Entry 9KMH (electron microscopy, 3.50 A resolution); this record covers chains dn and do of the 107 polymer chains in the assembly.

[Chain dn (and do)]
Protein: Tail tube protein
From: Escherichia phage FCWL1
Notes: chain do of this document is another copy of the same molecule, construct and numbering; everything in this record applies to it too
Reference sequence: A0AAX4MUP2 (A0AAX4MUP2_9CAUD); residue numbers follow UniProt; this construct covers 1-222
Chain sequence (222 residues; row label = number of the first residue in the row):
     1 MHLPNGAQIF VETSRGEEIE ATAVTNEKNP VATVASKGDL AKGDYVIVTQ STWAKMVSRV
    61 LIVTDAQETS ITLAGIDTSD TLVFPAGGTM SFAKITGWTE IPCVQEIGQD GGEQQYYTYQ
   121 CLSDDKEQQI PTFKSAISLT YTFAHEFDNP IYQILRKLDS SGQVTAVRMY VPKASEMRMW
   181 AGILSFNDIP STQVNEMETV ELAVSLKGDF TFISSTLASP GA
Disordered / not traced: 220-222

[How chain dn and chain do interact]
Residue-residue contacts (37; chain dn residue first):
  Met1(dn) - Ala144(do)
  Met1(dn) - His145(do)  hydrogen bond (backbone-backbone)
  Met1(dn) - Met197(do)
  His2(dn) - His145(do)
  His2(dn) - Met197(do)  hydrogen bond (backbone-side chain)
  His2(dn) - Glu198(do)  salt bridge
  Leu3(dn) - Asn195(do)
  Leu3(dn) - Glu196(do)
  Leu3(dn) - Met197(do)  hydrophobic
  Pro4(dn) - Gln193(do)
  Pro4(dn) - Glu196(do)
  Pro4(dn) - Glu198(do)
  Asn5(dn) - Val194(do)
  Asn5(dn) - Asn195(do)
  Gln109(dn) - Ile189(do)
  Gln114(dn) - Ser185(do)  hydrogen bond
  Tyr116(dn) - Ser138(do)
  Tyr116(dn) - Ser205(do)
  Tyr119(dn) - Lys207(do)
  Asp125(dn) - Phe133(do)
  Glu127(dn) - Phe133(do)
  Glu127(dn) - Lys134(do)
  Glu127(dn) - Ala136(do)  hydrogen bond (side chain-backbone)
  Gln128(dn) - Lys207(do)
  Gln129(dn) - Ala136(do)
  Gln129(dn) - Ser138(do)
  Pro131(dn) - Ile183(do)  hydrophobic
  Lys134(dn) - Phe186(do)  hydrogen bond (side chain-backbone)
  Glu176(dn) - His145(do)  salt bridge
  Glu176(dn) - Phe147(do)
  Arg178(dn) - His145(do)
  Arg178(dn) - Pro190(do)
  Arg178(dn) - Glu198(do)  salt bridge
  Phe212(dn) - Phe147(do)  hydrophobic
  Phe212(dn) - Asp188(do)
  Ile213(dn) - Phe147(do)
  Ser214(dn) - Phe147(do)
Other interface residues (no listed pair), chain dn (26 interface residues in all): Ile107, Gly112, Glu113, Gln120, Lys126, Ile137
Other interface residues (no listed pair), chain do (30 interface residues in all): Cys103, Ser135, Ile137, Arg156, Asn187, Thr192, Glu201, Ala203, Leu206

[In short]
26 residues of chain dn and 30 residues of chain do are in contact, with 5 hydrogen bonds and 3 salt bridges.
Polar contacts include His2(dn)-Glu198(do), Glu176(dn)-His145(do) and Arg178(dn)-Glu198(do).
Both chains are Tail tube protein (Escherichia phage FCWL1). Entry 9KMH (The Composite Cryo-EM Structure of
the Portal Vertex of Bacteriophage FCWL1) was determined by electron microscopy (same publication as 9JLF and
9KMG).
